8K0D - chains A and B of the 6 polymer chains in the assembly; structure by electron microscopy, 2.94 A resolution.

[Chain A (and B)]
Name: Glycoprotein G
Source organism: Nipah virus
Notes: chain B of this document is another copy of the same molecule, construct and numbering; everything in this record applies to it too
UniProtKB: Q9IH62 (GLYCP_NIPAV); residues 200-601 here = UniProt positions 200-601
Amino-acid sequence (402 residues; numbered 200 to 601; the number before each row is that of its first residue):
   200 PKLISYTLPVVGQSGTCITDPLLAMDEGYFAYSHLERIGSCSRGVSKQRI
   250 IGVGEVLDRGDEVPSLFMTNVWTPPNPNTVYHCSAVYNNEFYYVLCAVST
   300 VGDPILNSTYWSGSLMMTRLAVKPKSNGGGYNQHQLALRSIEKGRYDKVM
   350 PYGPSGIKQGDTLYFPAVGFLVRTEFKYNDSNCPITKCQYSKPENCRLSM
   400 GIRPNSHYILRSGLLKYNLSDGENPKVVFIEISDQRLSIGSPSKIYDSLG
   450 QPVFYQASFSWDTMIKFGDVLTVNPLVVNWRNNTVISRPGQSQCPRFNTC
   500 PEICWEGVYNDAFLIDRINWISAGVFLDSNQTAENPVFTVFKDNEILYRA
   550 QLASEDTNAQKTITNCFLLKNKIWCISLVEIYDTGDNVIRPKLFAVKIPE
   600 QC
Disulfide bonds: C216-C240, C282-C295, C382-C395, C387-C499, C493-C503, C565-C574
Curated features (UniProtKB/Swiss-Prot):
  - glycosylation (N-linked (GlcNAc...) asparagine): N306, N378, N417, N481, N529
  - natural variant: R248 (R248K: In strain: Isolate NiV/KHM/CSUR38), T272 (T272A: In strain: Isolate NiV/MY/99/VRI-0626), G327 (G327D: In strain: Isolate NiV/KHM/CSUR38), I408 (I408V: In strain: Isolate NiV/KHM/CSUR38), V426 (V426I: In strain: Isolate NiV/KHM/CSUR38), L470 (L470Q: In strain: Isolate NiV/KHM/CSUR38), N478 (N478S: In strain: Isolate NiV/KHM/CSUR38), N481 (N481D: In strain: Isolate NiV/KHM/CSUR38)
From the paper describing this entry:
  - conformationally variable residues (domain motion): Y205, R258
  - self-association interface (contacts with another copy of this molecule); pairs are residue here / residue on that copy: L202-R258 (backbone contact)
  - mutagenesis - K246A, K246G: unchanged binding to EB2

[Chain A / chain B interface]
Residue-residue contacts - 15 pairs, chain A then chain B:
  L202(A) - R258(B)  hydrogen bond (backbone-side chain)
  L202(A) - G259(B)
  L202(A) - D260(B)
  Y205(A) - Y205(B)
  Y205(A) - T206(B)
  Y205(A) - L256(B)
  Y205(A) - R258(B)
  Y205(A) - S264(B)
  V210(A) - D257(B)
  R258(A) - Y205(B)
  R258(A) - R258(B)
  G259(A) - Y205(B)
  G259(A) - V210(B)
  D260(A) - Y205(B)
  K591(A) - G259(B)
Interface residues without a listed pair, chain A (11 interface residues in all): I203, S204, T206, R589
Interface residues without a listed pair, chain B (10 interface residues in all): F266

[In short]
11 residues of chain A and 10 residues of chain B are in contact, with 1 hydrogen bond. Its one
hydrogen-bonded contact is L202(A)-R258(B). The paper reports that K246A and K246G of chain A leave binding to
EB2 unchanged; conformational variability at Y205(A) and R258(A).
Chain A and chain B are both Glycoprotein G (Nipah virus); the structure, Cryo-EM structure of conformation 2
of complex of Nipah virus attachment G with 1E5 neutralizing antibody, was determined by electron microscopy
together with 8K0C and 8XC4 from the same study.
